4OBE - chain A; structure by X-ray diffraction, 1.24 A resolution.

== Chain A ==
Protein: GTPase KRas
Source organism: Homo sapiens
Notes: EC 3.6.5.2
UniProtKB: P01116 (RASK_HUMAN); residue numbers follow UniProt; this construct covers 1-169
Chain sequence (170 residues; each row starts with the number of its first residue; numbering starts at 0):
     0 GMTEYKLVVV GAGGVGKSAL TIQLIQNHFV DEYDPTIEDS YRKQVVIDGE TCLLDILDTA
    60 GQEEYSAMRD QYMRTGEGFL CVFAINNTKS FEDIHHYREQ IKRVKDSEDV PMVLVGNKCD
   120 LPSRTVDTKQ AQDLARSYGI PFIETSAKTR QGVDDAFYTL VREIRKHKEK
Not modelled in the structure: 0
Sequence notes: expression tag (0)
Ion coordination: Mg2+: Ser17 (together with GDP)
Ligand contacts: GDP (guanosine-5'-diphosphate): Ala11, Gly12, Gly13, Val14, Gly15, Lys16, Ser17, Ala18, Phe28, Val29, Asp30, Tyr32, Asn116, Lys117, Asp119, Leu120, Ser145, Ala146, Lys147
Curated features (UniProtKB/Swiss-Prot):
  - motif: Tyr32 to Tyr40 (Effector region)
  - binding site (GTP): Gly10 to Ala18, Val29 to Thr35, Ala59, Gly60, Asn116 to Asp119
  - modified residue: Met1 (N-acetylmethionine), Thr2 (N-acetylthreonine), Lys104 (N6-acetyllysine)
  - glycosylation: Thr35 (Microbial infection: O-linked (Glc) threonine)
  - natural variant: Lys5 (K5E: In NS3; K5N: In GASC), Gly10 (G10GG: In AML), Gly12 (G12A: In colorectal cancer samples; G12C: In lung carcinoma; G12D: In GASC, JMML and SFM; G12R: In lung cancer and bladder cancer; G12S: In GASC and JMML; G12V: In GASC), Gly13 (G13D: In GASC, JMML and OES; G13R: In pylocytic astrocytoma), Val14 (V14I: In NS3), Leu19 (L19F: In OES), Gln22 (Q22E: In CFC2; Q22R: In NS3), Pro34 (P34L: In NS3; P34Q: In NS3; P34R: In CFC2), Ile36 (I36M: In NS3), Thr58 (T58I: In NS3), Ala59 (A59T: In GASC), Gly60 (G60R: In CFC2; G60S: In NS3), 5 further natural variant entries in UniProt
  - mutagenesis: Asp38 (D38A: Decreased interaction with MAPKAP1/SIN1), Tyr40 (Y40A: Decreased interaction with MAPKAP1/SIN1), Gln61 (Q61L: Promotes GTP binding)

== Overview ==
Chain A binds GDP. UniProt lists 22 GTP-binding residues and 3 mutagenesis sites.
Chain A is GTPase KRas (Homo sapiens); the structure, Crystal Structure of GDP-bound Human KRas, was
determined by X-ray diffraction (same publication as 4LDJ and 4NMM).
